Entry 5FL1 (X-ray diffraction, 1.95 A resolution); this record covers chain A.

[Chain A]
Molecule: O-glcnacase BT_4395
Source organism: Bacteroides thetaiotaomicron
Notes: EC 3.2.1.169
UniProtKB: Q89ZI2 (OGA_BACTN); residues 1-716 here correspond to UniProt positions 22-737 (UniProt number = residue number + 21)
Sequence (716 residues; row label = number of the first residue in the row):
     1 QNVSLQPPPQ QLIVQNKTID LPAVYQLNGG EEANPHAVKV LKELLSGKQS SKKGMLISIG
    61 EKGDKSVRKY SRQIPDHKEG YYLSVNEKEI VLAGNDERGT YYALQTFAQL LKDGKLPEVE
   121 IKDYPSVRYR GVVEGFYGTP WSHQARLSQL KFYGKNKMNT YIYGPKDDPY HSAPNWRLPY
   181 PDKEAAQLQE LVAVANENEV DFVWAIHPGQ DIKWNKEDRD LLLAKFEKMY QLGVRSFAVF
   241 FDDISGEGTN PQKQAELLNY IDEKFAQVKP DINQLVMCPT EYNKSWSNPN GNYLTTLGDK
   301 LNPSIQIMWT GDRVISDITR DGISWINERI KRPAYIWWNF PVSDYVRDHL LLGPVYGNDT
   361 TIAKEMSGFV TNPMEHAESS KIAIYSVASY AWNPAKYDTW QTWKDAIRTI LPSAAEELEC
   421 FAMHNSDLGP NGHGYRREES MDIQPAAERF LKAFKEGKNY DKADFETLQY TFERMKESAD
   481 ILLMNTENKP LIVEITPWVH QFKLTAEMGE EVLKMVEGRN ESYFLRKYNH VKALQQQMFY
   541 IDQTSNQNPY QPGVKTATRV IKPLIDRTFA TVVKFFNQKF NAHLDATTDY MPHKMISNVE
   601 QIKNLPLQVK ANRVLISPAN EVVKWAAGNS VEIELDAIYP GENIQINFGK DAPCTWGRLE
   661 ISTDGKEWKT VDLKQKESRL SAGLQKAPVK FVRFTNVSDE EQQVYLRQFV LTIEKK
Unresolved in the structure: 1-3, 15, 47-50, 650-653, 716
Curated features (UniProtKB/Swiss-Prot):
  - active site: Asp243 (Proton donor)
  - binding site (a protein): Gly135, Lys166, Asp242, Tyr282, Trp337 to Asn339, Asp344, Asn372
Small-molecule neighbours: Propyleneaminothiazoline (DV1; (3AR,5R,6S,7R,7AR)-5-(hydroxymethyl)-2-(prop-2-enylamino)-5,6,7,7A-tetrahydro-3AH-pyrano[3,2-d][1,3]thiazole-6,7-diol): Gly135, Phe136, Tyr137, Lys166, Asp242, Asp243, Cys278, Pro279, Tyr282, Met308, Trp309, Thr310, Val314, Ile315, Trp337, Asn339, Val342, Asp344, Tyr345, Asn372
From the paper describing this entry:
  - conformationally variable residues (side-chain flip): Cys278
  - binding site for Propyleneaminothiazoline: Tyr282, Thr310, Trp337
  - catalytic residues: Asp242 (citing earlier work)

[In short]
Bound to chain A: Propyleneaminothiazoline. Curated annotation (UniProt) lists active-site residue Asp243 and
9 protein-binding residues. From the paper: the catalytic residue Asp242; a binding site for
Propyleneaminothiazoline at Tyr282, Thr310 and Trp337.
Chain A is O-glcnacase BT_4395 (Bacteroides thetaiotaomicron); the structure, Structure of a hydrolase with an
inhibitor, was determined by X-ray diffraction (same publication as 5FL0 and 5FKY).
